1XMI - chains D and E of the 5 polymer chains in the assembly; structure by X-ray diffraction, 2.25 A resolution.

[Chain D (and E)]
Molecule: Cystic fibrosis transmembrane conductance regulator
Organism: Homo sapiens
Notes: EC 3.6.3.49; fragment: nucleotide binding domain one; chain E of this document is another copy of the same molecule, construct and numbering; everything in this record applies to it too
UniProtKB: P13569 (CFTR_HUMAN); residues 388-678 here = UniProt positions 388-678
Amino-acid sequence (291 residues; row label = number of the first residue in the row):
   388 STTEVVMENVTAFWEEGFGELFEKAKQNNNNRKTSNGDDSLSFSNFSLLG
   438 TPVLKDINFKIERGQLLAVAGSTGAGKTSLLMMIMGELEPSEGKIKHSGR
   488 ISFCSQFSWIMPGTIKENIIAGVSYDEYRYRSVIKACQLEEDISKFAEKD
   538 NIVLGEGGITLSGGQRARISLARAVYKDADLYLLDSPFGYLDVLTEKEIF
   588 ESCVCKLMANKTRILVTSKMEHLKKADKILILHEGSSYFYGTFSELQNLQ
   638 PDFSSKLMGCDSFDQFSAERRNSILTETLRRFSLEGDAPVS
Unresolved in the structure: 411-425, 544-545, 673-678 (chain E: 388, 412-428, 672-678)
Differences from the reference sequence: cloning artifact (388); engineered mutation Ser429 (Phe in P13569), Ala508 (Phe in P13569), Arg667 (His in P13569)
Bound ions: Mg2+: Thr465, Gln493 (together with ATP)
Ligand contacts: ATP (adenosine-5'-triphosphate): Trp401, Val440, Ser459, Thr460, Gly461, Ala462, Gly463, Lys464, Thr465, Ser466, Gln493
Swiss-Prot annotation at these positions:
  - binding site (ATP): Trp401, Ser434, Gly458 to Thr465, Gln493
  - modified residue (Phosphoserine): Ser549, Ser660, Ser670
  - lipidation: Cys524 (S-palmitoyl cysteine)
  - natural variant: Asp443 (D443Y: In CBAVD; uncertain significance), Ala455 (A455E: In CF), Val456 (V456F: In CF), Gly458 (G458V: In CF), Met470 (V470M: this construct carries the variant), Gly480 (G480C: In CF), Ser492 (S492F: In CF), Glu504 (E504Q: In CF), Ile506 (I506M; I506V), Ile507 (I507V; deletion: In CF), Asp513 (D513G: In CBAVD), Val520 (V520F: In CF), 31 further natural variant entries in UniProt
  - mutagenesis: Lys464 (K464A: Decreases glutathione uptake; K464M: Impaired maturation of glycan chains indicating impaired trafficking from the endoplasmic reticulum to the cell membrane), Ile539 (I539T: Enhances trafficking from the endoplasmic reticulum to the cell membrane)

[Interface between chain D and chain E]
Residue-residue contacts - 6 pairs, chain D then chain E:
  Gln452(D) - Glu514(E)  hydrogen bond
  Asn597(D) - Lys522(E)  hydrogen bond
  Lys611(D) - Lys536(E)  hydrogen bond (backbone-side chain)
  Lys612(D) - Ser531(E)  hydrogen bond (side chain-backbone)
  Lys612(D) - Lys536(E)  hydrogen bond (backbone-side chain)
  Ala613(D) - Lys536(E)  hydrogen bond (backbone-side chain)
Also at the interface, not in a pair above, chain D (6 interface residues in all): Asp614

[Overview]
6 residues of chain D face 4 of chain E across their interface, with 6 hydrogen bonds. Polar contacts include
Gln452(D)-Glu514(E), Asn597(D)-Lys522(E) and Lys611(D)-Lys536(E). Ligands of chain D: ATP. Curated annotation
(UniProt) lists 11 ATP-binding residues and 2 mutagenesis sites on chain D.
Chain D and chain E are both Cystic fibrosis transmembrane conductance regulator (Homo sapiens); the
structure, Crystal structure of human F508A NBD1 domain with ATP, was determined by X-ray diffraction,
deposited together with 1XMJ.
